7ROF - chains A and B; structure by X-ray diffraction, 2.39 A resolution.

Chain A (and B):
Name: Tryptophan synthase beta chain 1
Organism: Pyrococcus furiosus
Notes: EC 4.2.1.20; chain B of this document is another copy of the same molecule, construct and numbering; everything in this record applies to it too
UniProt: Q8U093 (TRPB1_PYRFU); residues 1-388 here = UniProt positions 1-388
Chain sequence (396 residues; numbered 1 to 396; the number before each row is that of its first residue):
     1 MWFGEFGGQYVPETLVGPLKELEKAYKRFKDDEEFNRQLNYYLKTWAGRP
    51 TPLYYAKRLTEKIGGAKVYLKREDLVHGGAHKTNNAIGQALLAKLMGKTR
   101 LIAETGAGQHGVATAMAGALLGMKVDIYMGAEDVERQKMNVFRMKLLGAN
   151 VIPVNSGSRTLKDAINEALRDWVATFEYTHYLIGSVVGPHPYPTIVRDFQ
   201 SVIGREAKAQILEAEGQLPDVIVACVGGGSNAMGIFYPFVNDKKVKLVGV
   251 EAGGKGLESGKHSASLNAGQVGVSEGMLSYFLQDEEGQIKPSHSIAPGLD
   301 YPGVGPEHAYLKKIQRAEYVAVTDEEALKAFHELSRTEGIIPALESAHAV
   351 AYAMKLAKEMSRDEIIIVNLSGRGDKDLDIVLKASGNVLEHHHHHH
Disordered / not traced: 386-396
Modified positions: Lys-82 ((2S)-2-amino-6-[[3-hydroxy-2-methyl-5-(phosphonooxymethyl)pyridin-4-yl]methylideneamino]hexanoic acid; LLP)
Construct notes: conflict Val-16 (Ile in Q8U093), Gly-17 (Glu in Q8U093), Val-68 (Ile in Q8U093), Leu-95 (Phe in Q8U093), Ser-274 (Phe in Q8U093), Ser-292 (Thr in Q8U093), Ala-321 (Thr in Q8U093), Ala-384 (Val in Q8U093); engineered mutation Glu-275 (His in Q8U093); expression tag (389-396)
Metal / ion sites: Na+: Gly-227, Ser-263, Tyr-301, Gly-303
Residues lining bound ligands: tryptophan (TRP): Lys-82, Glu-104, Thr-105, Gly-106, Ala-107, Gly-108, Gln-109, His-110, Gly-111, Gly-184, Ser-185, Val-187, Gly-228, Gly-298, Tyr-301
UniProt features mapped onto this chain:
  - modified residue: Lys-82 (N6-(pyridoxal phosphate)lysine)
From the paper describing this entry:
  - mutagenesis - H275E: increased binding to tryptophan
  - mutagenesis - H275E: increased catalytic activity

How chain A and chain B interact:
Residue-residue contacts (84; chain A residue first):
  Tyr-41(A) with Tyr-55(B)
  Lys-44(A) with Pro-52(B)
  Thr-45(A) with Pro-52(B); Leu-53(B); Tyr-54(B); Arg-72(B)
  Trp-46(A) with Tyr-54(B); Arg-72(B), hydrogen bond (backbone-side chain); Glu-338(B), hydrogen bond (side chain-backbone); Gly-339(B); Ile-340(B)
  Gly-48(A) with Pro-52(B); Leu-75(B)
  Pro-52(A) with Lys-44(B); Thr-45(B); Gly-48(B)
  Leu-53(A) with Thr-45(B)
  Tyr-54(A) with Thr-45(B); Trp-46(B); Leu-120(B)
  Tyr-55(A) with Tyr-41(B)
  Arg-58(A) with Ala-119(B), hydrogen bond (side chain-backbone); Leu-120(B); Gly-122(B)
  Arg-72(A) with Thr-45(B); Trp-46(B), hydrogen bond (side chain-backbone); His-77(B), hydrogen bond
  Leu-75(A) with Trp-46(B); Leu-75(B); His-77(B)
  His-77(A) with Arg-72(B), hydrogen bond; Leu-75(B); Gly-339(B), hydrogen bond (side chain-backbone); Ile-340(B)
  Met-116(A) with Gly-339(B)
  Ala-119(A) with Arg-58(B), hydrogen bond (backbone-side chain); Ser-335(B); Arg-336(B); Thr-337(B); Gly-339(B)
  Leu-120(A) with Tyr-54(B); Arg-58(B)
  Gly-122(A) with Arg-58(B)
  Phe-142(A) with Leu-378(B); Val-381(B), hydrophobic; Leu-382(B), hydrophobic
  Arg-143(A) with Asp-375(B), salt bridge; Leu-378(B)
  Leu-146(A) with Phe-331(B), hydrophobic; His-332(B); Ser-335(B); Arg-336(B), hydrogen bond (backbone-backbone); Leu-378(B), hydrophobic
  Leu-147(A) with Ser-335(B); Gly-339(B); Ile-341(B), hydrophobic
  Phe-331(A) with Leu-146(B), hydrophobic
  His-332(A) with Leu-146(B)
  Ser-335(A) with Ala-119(B); Leu-146(B); Leu-147(B)
  Arg-336(A) with Ala-119(B); Lys-145(B); Leu-146(B); Gly-148(B)
  Thr-337(A) with Ala-119(B)
  Glu-338(A) with Trp-46(B), hydrogen bond (backbone-side chain)
  Gly-339(A) with Trp-46(B); His-77(B), hydrogen bond (backbone-side chain); Met-116(B); Ala-119(B); Leu-147(B)
  Ile-340(A) with Trp-46(B)
  Ile-341(A) with Leu-147(B), hydrophobic
  Arg-373(A) with Arg-373(B); Asp-375(B), salt bridge
  Asp-375(A) with Arg-373(B), salt bridge
  Leu-378(A) with Met-139(B), hydrophobic; Phe-142(B); Arg-143(B); Leu-146(B), hydrophobic
  Val-381(A) with Phe-142(B), hydrophobic
  Leu-382(A) with Met-139(B), hydrophobic; Phe-142(B), hydrophobic
Interface residues without a listed pair, chain A (40 interface residues in all): Ala-47, Asp-74, Met-139, Gly-148, Asp-379
Interface residues without a listed pair, chain B (41 interface residues in all): Ala-47, Asp-74, Val-76

Summary:
40 residues of chain A and 41 residues of chain B are in contact; the contacts include 11 hydrogen bonds and 3
salt bridges. Polar contacts include Arg-143(A)/Asp-375(B), Arg-373(A)/Asp-375(B) and Trp-46(A)/Arg-72(B).
Ligands of chain A: tryptophan. The paper reports that H275E of chain A increases binding to tryptophan; H275E
of chain A increases catalytic activity.
Both chains are Tryptophan synthase beta chain 1 (Pyrococcus furiosus). Entry 7ROF (Engineered tryptophan
synthase b-subunit from Pyrococcus furiosus, PfTrpB2B9-H275E with L-Trp non-covalently bound) was determined
by X-ray diffraction (same publication as 7RNP and 7RNQ).
